Entry 9G24 (electron microscopy, 3.50 A resolution); this record covers chains C and K of the 17 polymer chains in the assembly.

== Chain C ==
Name: DNA-directed RNA polymerases I and III subunit RPAC1
Source organism: Saccharomyces cerevisiae
UniProt: P07703 (RPAC1_YEAST); residue numbers follow UniProt; this construct covers 1-335
Chain sequence (335 residues; numbered 1 to 335; the number before each row is that of its first residue):
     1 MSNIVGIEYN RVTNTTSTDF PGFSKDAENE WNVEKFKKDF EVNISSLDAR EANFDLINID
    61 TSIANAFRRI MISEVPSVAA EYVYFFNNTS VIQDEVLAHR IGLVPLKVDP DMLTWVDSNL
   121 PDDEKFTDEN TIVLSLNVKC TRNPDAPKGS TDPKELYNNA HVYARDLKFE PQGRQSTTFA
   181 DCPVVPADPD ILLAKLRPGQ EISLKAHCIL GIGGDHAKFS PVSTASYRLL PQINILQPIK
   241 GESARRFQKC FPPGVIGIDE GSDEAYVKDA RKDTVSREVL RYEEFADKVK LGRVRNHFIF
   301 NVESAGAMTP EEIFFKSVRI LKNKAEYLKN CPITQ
Disordered / not traced: 1-25
Curated features (UniProtKB/Swiss-Prot):
  - modified residue: S2 (N-acetylserine), S17 (Phosphoserine)

== Chain K ==
Name: DNA-directed RNA polymerases I and III subunit RPAC2
Source organism: Saccharomyces cerevisiae
UniProt: P28000 (RPAC2_YEAST); residues 1-142 here = UniProt positions 1-142
Chain sequence (142 residues; row label = number of the first residue in the row):
     1 MTEDIEQKKT ATEVTPQEPK HIQEEEEQDV DMTGDEEQEE EPDREKIKLL TQATSEDGTS
    61 ASFQIVEEDH TLGNALRYVI MKNPDVEFCG YSIPHPSENL LNIRIQTYGE TTAVDALQKG
   121 LKDLMDLCDV VESKFTEKIK SM
Disordered / not traced: 1-44
Curated features (UniProtKB/Swiss-Prot):
  - modified residue (Phosphothreonine): T15, T33
  - cross-link: K134 (Glycyl lysine isopeptide (Lys-Gly) (interchain with G-Cter in ubiquitin))

== Chain C / chain K interface ==
Pairs across the interface (63; chain C residue first):
  N29(C) - P84(K)
  W31(C) - Y78(K)
  W31(C) - K82(K)
  V33(C) - D126(K)
  F36(C) - L127(K)  hydrophobic
  F36(C) - V130(K)  hydrophobic
  F36(C) - V131(K)  hydrophobic
  K37(C) - V130(K)
  K37(C) - K134(K)
  F40(C) - V131(K)  hydrophobic
  F40(C) - K134(K)  hydrogen bond (backbone-side chain)
  E41(C) - K134(K)
  V42(C) - K134(K)
  V42(C) - F135(K)  hydrophobic
  V42(C) - K138(K)
  I44(C) - F135(K)  hydrophobic
  I44(C) - I139(K)  hydrophobic
  L47(C) - I139(K)  hydrophobic
  F54(C) - F135(K)  hydrophobic
  D60(C) - Y78(K)
  S62(C) - N74(K)  hydrogen bond (side chain-backbone)
  S62(C) - A75(K)  hydrogen bond (side chain-backbone)
  S62(C) - Y78(K)
  I63(C) - A75(K)  hydrophobic
  I63(C) - L124(K)  hydrophobic
  I63(C) - L127(K)  hydrophobic
  F67(C) - V131(K)  hydrophobic
  R69(C) - D69(K)  salt bridge
  R69(C) - H70(K)
  R69(C) - T71(K)
  F314(C) - F135(K)  hydrophobic
  F315(C) - F135(K)  hydrophobic
  F315(C) - T136(K)
  V318(C) - C128(K)
  V318(C) - E132(K)
  R319(C) - E132(K)  salt bridge
  L321(C) - C128(K)  hydrophobic
  K322(C) - M125(K)
  K322(C) - C128(K)
  K324(C) - E68(K)
  K324(C) - T71(K)  hydrogen bond
  A325(C) - L121(K)
  A325(C) - L124(K)  hydrophobic
  A325(C) - M125(K)  hydrophobic
  E326(C) - M125(K)
  Y327(C) - K46(K)
  L328(C) - I47(K)  hydrophobic
  L328(C) - L72(K)  hydrophobic
  L328(C) - L76(K)  hydrophobic
  L328(C) - L121(K)
  K329(C) - Q118(K)  hydrogen bond
  K329(C) - L121(K)
  C331(C) - I47(K)
  P332(C) - I47(K)
  I333(C) - I47(K)  hydrophobic
  I333(C) - K48(K)
  I333(C) - L49(K)
  I333(C) - F63(K)  hydrophobic
  T334(C) - K48(K)
  T334(C) - L49(K)  hydrogen bond (backbone-backbone)
  Q335(C) - K48(K)
  Q335(C) - L49(K)
  Q335(C) - T51(K)
Other interface residues (no listed pair), chain C (37 interface residues in all): I59, A66, I70, E311
Other interface residues (no listed pair), chain K (37 interface residues in all): E45, I65, V114, D123, M142

== In short ==
Chain C and chain K each contribute 37 residues to their interface, with 6 hydrogen bonds and 2 salt bridges.
Among the polar pairs are R69(C)-D69(K), R319(C)-E132(K) and F40(C)-K134(K).
Chain C is DNA-directed RNA polymerases I and III subunit RPAC1 and chain K is DNA-directed RNA polymerases I
and III subunit RPAC2, both from Saccharomyces cerevisiae; the structure, Yeast RNA polymerase I elongation
complex stalled by an apurinic site bound to nucleotide analog AMPCPP ..., was determined by electron
microscopy together with 9G1V, 9G1X, 9G23, 9G26, 9G27, 9G29, 9G2B and 9G2C from the same study.
